Entry 9E2X (electron microscopy, 3.50 A resolution); this record covers chains F and 7 of the 15 polymer chains in the assembly.

[Chain F]
Molecule: Leading strand DNA template
Source organism: synthetic construct
Sequence (48 nucleotides; numbered 15 to 62; the number before each row is that of its first residue):
    15 TCGTGCTGAG TGATATCTGC TTTGGGTGGG TGGGTGGGTT GAGGCAAT

[Chain 7]
Molecule: DNA replication licensing factor MCM7
Source organism: Saccharomyces cerevisiae W303
Notes: EC 3.6.4.12
UniProtKB: P38132 (MCM7_YEAST); residue numbers follow UniProt; this construct covers 1-845
Sequence (845 residues; numbered 1 to 845; the number before each row is that of its first residue):
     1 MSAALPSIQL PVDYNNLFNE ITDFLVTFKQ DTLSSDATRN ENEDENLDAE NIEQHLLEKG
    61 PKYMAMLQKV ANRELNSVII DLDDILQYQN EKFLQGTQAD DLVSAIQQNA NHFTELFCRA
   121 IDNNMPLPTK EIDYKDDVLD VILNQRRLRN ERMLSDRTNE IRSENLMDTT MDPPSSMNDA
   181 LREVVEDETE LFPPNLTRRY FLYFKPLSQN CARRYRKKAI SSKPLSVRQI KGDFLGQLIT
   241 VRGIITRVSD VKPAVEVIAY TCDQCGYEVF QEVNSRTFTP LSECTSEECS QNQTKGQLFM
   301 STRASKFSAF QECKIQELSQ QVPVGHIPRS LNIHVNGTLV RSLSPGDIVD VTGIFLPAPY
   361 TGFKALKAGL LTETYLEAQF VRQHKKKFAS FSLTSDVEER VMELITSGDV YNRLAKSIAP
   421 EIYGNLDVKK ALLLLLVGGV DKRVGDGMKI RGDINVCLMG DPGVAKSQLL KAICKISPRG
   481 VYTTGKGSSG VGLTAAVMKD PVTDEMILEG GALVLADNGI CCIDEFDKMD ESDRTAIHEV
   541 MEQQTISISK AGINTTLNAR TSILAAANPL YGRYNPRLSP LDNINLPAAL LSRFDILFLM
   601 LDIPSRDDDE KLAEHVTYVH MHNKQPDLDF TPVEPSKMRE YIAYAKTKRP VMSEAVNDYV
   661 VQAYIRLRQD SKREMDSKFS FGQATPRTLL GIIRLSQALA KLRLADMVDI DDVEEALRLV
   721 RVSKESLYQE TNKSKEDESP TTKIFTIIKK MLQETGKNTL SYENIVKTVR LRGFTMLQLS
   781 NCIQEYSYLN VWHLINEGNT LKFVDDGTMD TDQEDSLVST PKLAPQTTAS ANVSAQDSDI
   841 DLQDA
Disordered / not traced: 1-4, 31-58, 157-190, 386-408, 731-845
Swiss-Prot annotation at these positions:
  - motif: Ser-592 to Asp-595 (Arginine finger)
  - binding site (ATP): Tyr-423, Gly-463, Ala-465, Lys-466, Ser-467, Asn-568, Arg-593, Arg-687
  - modified residue: Thr-811 (Phosphothreonine), Ser-819 (Phosphoserine), Ser-838 (Phosphoserine)
  - mutagenesis: Lys-466 (K466A: Loss of MCM2-7 complex helicase activity)
Disulfide bonds: Cys-474/Cys-522
Bound ions: Zn2+: Cys-262, Cys-265, Cys-284, Cys-289; Mg2+: Ser-467, Asp-524 (together with ATP)
Residues lining bound ligands:
  - ADP (adenosine-5'-diphosphate): Met-448, Ile-450, Glu-542, Pro-686, Arg-687, Leu-690
  - ATP (adenosine-5'-triphosphate): Glu-421, Ile-422, Tyr-423, Gly-424, Pro-462, Gly-463, Val-464, Ala-465, Lys-466, Ser-467, Gln-468, Asp-524, Glu-525, Asn-568, Leu-612, Val-616
From the paper describing this entry:
  - binding site for Lagging strand DNA template: Phe-363
  - binding site for Leading strand DNA template (chain F): Phe-363

[Interface between chain F and chain 7]
Contacting residue pairs (19; chain F residue first):
  DA27(F) with Lys-295(7), salt bridge to the phosphate
  DC34(F) with Phe-363(7), base contact
  DT35(F) with Phe-363(7), phosphate contact; Lys-367(7), salt bridge to the phosphate
  DG44(F) with Arg-247(7), salt bridge to the phosphate
  DT45(F) with Ser-330(7), base contact; Leu-331(7), base contact; Asn-332(7), hydrogen bond to the base; Glu-373(7), sugar contact; Thr-374(7), base contact
  DG46(F) with Tyr-360(7), sugar contact; Lys-364(7), hydrogen bond to the sugar; Glu-373(7), phosphate contact
  DC59(F) with Ala-551(7), phosphate contact
  DA60(F) with Val-497(7), sugar contact; Ala-551(7), hydrogen bond to the phosphate
  DA61(F) with Ala-496(7), phosphate contact; Lys-550(7), salt bridge to the phosphate
  DT62(F) with Asp-530(7), phosphate contact
Interface residues without a listed pair, chain F (12 interface residues in all): DG47, DG57
Interface residues without a listed pair, chain 7 (21 interface residues in all): Lys-314, Leu-371, Tyr-375, Lys-499, Met-506

[Summary]
The interface between chain F and chain 7 involves 12 residues on one side and 21 on the other, with 3
hydrogen bonds and 4 salt bridges. Among the polar pairs are DT45(F)/Asn-332(7), DG46(F)/Lys-364(7) and
DA60(F)/Ala-551(7). The paper reports a binding site for Lagging strand DNA template at Phe-363(7); a binding
site for Leading strand DNA template (chain F) at Phe-363(7).
Chain F is Leading strand DNA template (synthetic construct) and chain 7 is DNA replication licensing factor
MCM7 (Saccharomyces cerevisiae W303); the structure, Cryo-EM structure of yeast CMG helicase stalled at
G4-containing DNA template, state 2, was determined by electron microscopy together with 9E2W, 9E2Y and 9E2Z
from the same study.
